3BX2 - chains C and A; structure by X-ray diffraction, 2.84 A resolution.

# Chain C
Molecule: HO endonuclease 3' UTR binding sequence
Sequence (9 nucleotides; each row starts with the number of its first residue):
     1 UGUAUAUUA

# Chain A
Protein: Protein PUF4
Organism: Saccharomyces cerevisiae
Notes: fragment: Single Stranded RNA Binding Domin
Reference sequence: P25339 (PUF4_YEAST); numbering as in UniProt (aligned over 554-888)
Chain sequence (335 residues; row label = number of the first residue in the row):
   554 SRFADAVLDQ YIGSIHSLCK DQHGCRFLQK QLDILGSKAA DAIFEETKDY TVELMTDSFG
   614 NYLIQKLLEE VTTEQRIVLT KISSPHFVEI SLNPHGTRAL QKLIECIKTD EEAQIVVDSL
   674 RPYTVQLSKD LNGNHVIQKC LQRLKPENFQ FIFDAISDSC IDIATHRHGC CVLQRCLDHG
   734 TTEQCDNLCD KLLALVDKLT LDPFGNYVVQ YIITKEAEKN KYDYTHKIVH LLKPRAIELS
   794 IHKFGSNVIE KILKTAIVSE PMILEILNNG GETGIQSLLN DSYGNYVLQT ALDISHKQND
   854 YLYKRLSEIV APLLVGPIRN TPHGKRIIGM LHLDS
Not modelled in the structure: 554-559, 888
Reported in the primary citation:
  - binding site for HO endonuclease 3' UTR binding sequence (chain C): Gln-575, Gln-582, Thr-650, Arg-651, Gln-654, Lys-796, Asn-800
  - specificity-determining residues: Cys-724
  - specificity-determining residues: Thr-650 (proposed by the authors, not directly observed)
  - mutagenesis - T650C/C724R: decreased binding to HO endonuclease 3' UTR binding sequence (chain C)
  - mutagenesis - T650C/C724R: decreased binding to cox17

# Chain C / chain A interface
Pairs across the interface - 42 pairs, chain C then chain A:
  U1(C) with Ser-835(A), base contact; Asn-838(A), hydrogen bond to the base; Tyr-839(A), hydrogen bond to the base; Gln-842(A), hydrogen bond to the base; Pro-875(A), base contact; His-876(A), base contact; Arg-879(A), base contact
  G2(C) with Lys-796(A), hydrogen bond to the sugar; Ser-799(A), hydrogen bond to the base; Asn-800(A), base contact; Glu-803(A), hydrogen bond to the base; Tyr-836(A), sugar contact; Tyr-839(A), stacking on the base
  U3(C) with Pro-756(A), base contact; Asn-759(A), hydrogen bond to the base; Tyr-760(A), hydrogen bond to the base; Gln-763(A), hydrogen bond to the base; Lys-796(A), salt bridge to the phosphate; Phe-797(A), base contact; Asn-800(A), hydrogen bond to the base
  A4(C) with Arg-720(A), sugar contact; Cys-723(A), base contact; Gln-727(A), base contact; Phe-757(A), sugar contact; Tyr-760(A), stacking on the base
  U5(C) with Cys-724(A), sugar contact
  A6(C) with Thr-650(A), base contact; Arg-651(A), base contact; Gln-654(A), hydrogen bond to the base; Leu-684(A), sugar contact; His-688(A), stacking on the base
  U7(C) with Arg-651(A), hydrogen bond to the sugar
  U8(C) with Asn-614(A), hydrogen bond to the base; Tyr-615(A), hydrogen bond to the base; Gln-618(A), hydrogen bond to the base; Pro-647(A), sugar contact; His-648(A), hydrogen bond to the base; Arg-651(A), hydrogen bond to the phosphate
  A9(C) with Gln-575(A), hydrogen bond to the sugar; Arg-579(A), hydrogen bond to the sugar; Gln-582(A), hydrogen bond to the base; Tyr-615(A), stacking on the base
Other interface residues (no listed pair), chain A (37 interface residues in all): Ser-611, Asn-685

# Summary
9 residues of chain C face 37 of chain A across their interface, with 20 hydrogen bonds, 1 salt bridge and 4
aromatic stacking contacts. Among the polar pairs are U1(C)/Asn-838(A), U1(C)/Tyr-839(A) and U1(C)/Gln-842(A).
From the paper: a binding site for HO endonuclease 3' UTR binding sequence (chain C) at Gln-575(A), Gln-582(A)
and Thr-650(A) among others; T650C/C724R of chain A reduce binding to HO endonuclease 3' UTR binding sequence
(chain C).
Here chain C is HO endonuclease 3' UTR binding sequence and chain A is Protein PUF4 (Saccharomyces
cerevisiae). Entry 3BX2 (Puf4 RNA binding domain bound to HO endonuclease RNA 3' UTR recognition sequence) was
determined by X-ray diffraction (same publication as 3BWT and 3BX3).
